PDB entry 1S4R | X-ray diffraction, 1.90 A resolution | chain A

Chain A:
Name: Photoactive yellow protein
Source organism: Halorhodospira halophila
Reference sequence: P16113 (PYP_ECTHA); residues 1-125 here = UniProt positions 1-125
Amino-acid sequence (125 residues; each row starts with the number of its first residue):
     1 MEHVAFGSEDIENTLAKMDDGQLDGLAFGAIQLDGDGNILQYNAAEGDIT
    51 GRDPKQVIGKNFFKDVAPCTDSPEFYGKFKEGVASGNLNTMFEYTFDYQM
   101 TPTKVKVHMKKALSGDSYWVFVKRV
Swiss-Prot annotation at these positions:
  - modified residue: Cys-69 (S-(4-hydroxycinnamyl)cysteine)
Glycans and other covalent adducts: 4'-hydroxycinnamic acid (HC4) linked to Cys-69
Ligand contacts: 4'-hydroxycinnamic acid (HC4): Tyr-42, Thr-50, Arg-52, Val-66, Ala-67, Pro-68, Thr-70, Phe-96, Asp-97, Tyr-98
What the authors report for this chain:
  - binding site for 4'-hydroxycinnamic acid: Arg-52
  - conformationally variable residues (side-chain flip): Tyr-42, Arg-52

Overview:
Covalently linked 4'-hydroxycinnamic acid: at Cys-69. From the paper: a binding site for 4'-hydroxycinnamic
acid at Arg-52; conformational variability at Tyr-42 and Arg-52.
Chain A is Photoactive yellow protein (Halorhodospira halophila); the structure, Structure of a reaction
intermediate in the photocycle of PYP extracted by a SVD-driven analysis, was determined by X-ray diffraction,
deposited together with 1S4S.
